Entry 6Y55 (X-ray diffraction, 2.38 A resolution); this record covers chain A.

# Chain A
Protein: Glycogen phosphorylase, muscle form
Organism: Oryctolagus cuniculus
Notes: EC 2.4.1.1
Reference sequence: P00489 (PYGM_RABIT); residues 0-842 here correspond to UniProt positions 1-843 (UniProt number = residue number + 1)
Amino-acid sequence (843 residues; each row starts with the number of its first residue; numbering starts at 0):
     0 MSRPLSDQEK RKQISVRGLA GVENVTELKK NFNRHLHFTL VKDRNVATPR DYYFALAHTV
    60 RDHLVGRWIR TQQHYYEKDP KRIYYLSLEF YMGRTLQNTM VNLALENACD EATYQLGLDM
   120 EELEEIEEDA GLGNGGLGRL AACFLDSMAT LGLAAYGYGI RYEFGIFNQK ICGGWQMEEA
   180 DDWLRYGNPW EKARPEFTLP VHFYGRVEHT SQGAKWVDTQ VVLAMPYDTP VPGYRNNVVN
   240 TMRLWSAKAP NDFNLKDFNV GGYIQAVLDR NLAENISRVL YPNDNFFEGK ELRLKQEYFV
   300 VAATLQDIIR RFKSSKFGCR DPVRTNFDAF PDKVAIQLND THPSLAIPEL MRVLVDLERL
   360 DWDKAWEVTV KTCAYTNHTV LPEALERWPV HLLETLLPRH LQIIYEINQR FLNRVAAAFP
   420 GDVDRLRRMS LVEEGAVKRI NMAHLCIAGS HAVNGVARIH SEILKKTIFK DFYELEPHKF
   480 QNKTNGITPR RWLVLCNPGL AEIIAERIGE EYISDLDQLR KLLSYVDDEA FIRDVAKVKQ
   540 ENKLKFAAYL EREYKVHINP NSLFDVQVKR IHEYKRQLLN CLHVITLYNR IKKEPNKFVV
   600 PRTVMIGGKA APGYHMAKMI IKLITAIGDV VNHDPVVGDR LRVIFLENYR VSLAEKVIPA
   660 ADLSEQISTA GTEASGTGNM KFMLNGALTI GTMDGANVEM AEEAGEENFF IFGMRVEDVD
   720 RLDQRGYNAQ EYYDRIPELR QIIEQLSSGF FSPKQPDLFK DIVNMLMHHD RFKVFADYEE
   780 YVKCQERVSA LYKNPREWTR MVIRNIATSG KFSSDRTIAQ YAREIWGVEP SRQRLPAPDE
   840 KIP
Unresolved in the structure: 0-11, 255-260, 315-324, 837-842
Modified positions: Lys-680 ((2S)-2-amino-6-[[3-hydroxy-2-methyl-5-(phosphonooxymethyl)pyridin-4-yl]methylideneamino]hexanoic acid; LLP)
Small-molecule neighbours: O9Q (2-(3-methylphenyl)-5,7-bis(oxidanyl)chromen-4-one): Asn-282, Asn-284, Phe-285, Leu-380, Glu-382, His-571, Glu-572, Tyr-573, Ala-610, Gly-612, Tyr-613, Arg-770, Phe-771
Curated features (UniProtKB/Swiss-Prot):
  - binding site (AMP): Asp-42, Tyr-75, Arg-309 to Cys-318
  - site: Cys-108 (Involved in the association of subunits), Cys-142 (Involved in the association of subunits), Tyr-155 (Can be labeled by an AMP analog)
  - modified residue: Ser-1 (N-acetylserine), Ser-14 (Phosphoserine), Tyr-203 (Phosphotyrosine), Tyr-226 (Phosphotyrosine), Ser-429 (Phosphoserine), Tyr-472 (Phosphotyrosine), Ser-513 (Phosphoserine), Lys-680 (N6-(pyridoxal phosphate)lysine), Ser-746 (Phosphoserine), Ser-747 (Phosphoserine)
From the paper describing this entry:
  - binding site for O9Q: Asn-282, Asp-283, Asn-284, Phe-285, Leu-380, Glu-382, Glu-572, Ala-610, Pro-611, Gly-612, Tyr-613, Arg-770

# Overview
Bound to chain A: compound O9Q. UniProt lists 12 AMP-binding residues. From the paper: a binding site for O9Q
at Asn-282, Asp-283 and Asn-284 among others.
Chain A is Glycogen phosphorylase, muscle form (Oryctolagus cuniculus); the structure, The crystal structure
of glycogen phosphorylase in complex with 43, was determined by X-ray diffraction (same publication as 6Y5C
and 6Y5O).
